4GU9 - chain A; structure by X-ray diffraction, 2.40 A resolution.

[Chain A]
Name: Focal adhesion kinase 1
From: Homo sapiens
Notes: EC 2.7.10.2; fragment: CATALYTIC Protein kinase domain resides 410-686
Reference sequence: Q05397 (FAK1_HUMAN); numbering as in UniProt (aligned over 410-686)
Chain sequence (279 residues; row label = number of the first residue in the row):
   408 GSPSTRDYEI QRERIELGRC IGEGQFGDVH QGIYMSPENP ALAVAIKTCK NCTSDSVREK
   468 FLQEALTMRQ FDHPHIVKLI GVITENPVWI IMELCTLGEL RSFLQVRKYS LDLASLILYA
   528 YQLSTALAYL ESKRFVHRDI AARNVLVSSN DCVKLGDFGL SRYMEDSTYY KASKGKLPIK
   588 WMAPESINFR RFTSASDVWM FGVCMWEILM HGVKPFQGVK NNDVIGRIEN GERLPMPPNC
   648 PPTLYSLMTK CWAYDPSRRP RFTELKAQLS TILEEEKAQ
Not modelled in the structure: 408-413, 445-446, 566-583, 686
Construct notes: expression tag (408-409)
UniProt features mapped onto this chain:
  - active site: Asp-546 (Proton acceptor)
  - binding site (ATP): Ile-428 to Gly-434, Lys-454, Glu-500 to Cys-502
  - modified residue: Tyr-570 (Phosphotyrosine), Tyr-576 (Phosphotyrosine), Tyr-577 (Phosphotyrosine), Ser-580 (Phosphoserine)
Disulfides: Cys-456/Cys-459
Small-molecule neighbours: 4GU (N-(2-fluorophenyl)-1H-pyrazolo[3,4-d]pyrimidin-4-amine): Ile-428, Gly-429, Glu-430, Gly-431, Val-436, Ala-452, Lys-454, Val-484, Met-499, Glu-500, Leu-501, Cys-502, Gly-505, Glu-506, Leu-553

[Overview]
Ligands of chain A: compound 4GU. UniProt lists active-site residue Asp-546 and 11 ATP-binding residues.
Chain A is Focal adhesion kinase 1 (Homo sapiens); the structure, Focal adhesion kinase catalytic domain in
complex with (2-Fluoro-phenyl)-(1H-pyrazolo[3,4-d]pyrimidin-4-yl)-amine, was determined by X-ray diffraction
together with 4GU6 from the same study.
